Entry 6RO4 (electron microscopy, 3.50 A resolution); this record covers chains A and C of the 9 polymer chains in the assembly.

# Chain A
Molecule: General transcription and DNA repair factor IIH helicase subunit XPB
From: Homo sapiens
Notes: EC 3.6.4.12
UniProt: P19447 (ERCC3_HUMAN); residue numbers follow UniProt; this construct covers 1-782
Sequence (782 residues; row label = number of the first residue in the row):
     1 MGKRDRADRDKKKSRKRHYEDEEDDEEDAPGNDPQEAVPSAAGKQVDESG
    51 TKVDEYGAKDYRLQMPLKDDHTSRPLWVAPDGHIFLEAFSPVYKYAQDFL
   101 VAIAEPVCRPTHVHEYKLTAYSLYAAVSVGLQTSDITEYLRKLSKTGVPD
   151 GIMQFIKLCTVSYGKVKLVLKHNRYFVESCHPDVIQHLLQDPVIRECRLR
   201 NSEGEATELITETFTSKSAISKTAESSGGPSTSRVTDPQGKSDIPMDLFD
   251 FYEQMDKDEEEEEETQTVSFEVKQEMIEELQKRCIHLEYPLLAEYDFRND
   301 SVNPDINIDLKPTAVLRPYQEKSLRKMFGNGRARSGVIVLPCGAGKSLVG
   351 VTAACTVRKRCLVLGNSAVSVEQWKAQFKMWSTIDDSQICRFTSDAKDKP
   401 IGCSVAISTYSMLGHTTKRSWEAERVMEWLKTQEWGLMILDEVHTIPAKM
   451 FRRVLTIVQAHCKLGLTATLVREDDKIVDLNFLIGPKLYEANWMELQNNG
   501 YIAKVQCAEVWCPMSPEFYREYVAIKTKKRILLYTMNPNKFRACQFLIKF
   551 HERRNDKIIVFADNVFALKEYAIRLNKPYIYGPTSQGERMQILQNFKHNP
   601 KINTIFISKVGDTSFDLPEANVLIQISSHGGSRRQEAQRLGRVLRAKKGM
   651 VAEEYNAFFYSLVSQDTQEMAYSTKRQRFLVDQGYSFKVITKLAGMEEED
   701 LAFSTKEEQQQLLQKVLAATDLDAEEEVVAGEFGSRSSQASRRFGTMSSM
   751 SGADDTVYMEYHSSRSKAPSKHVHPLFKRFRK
Not modelled in the structure: 1-70, 200-265, 646-654, 721-782
Swiss-Prot annotation at these positions:
  - motif: Arg6 to His18 (Nuclear localization signal), Asp441 to His444 (DEVH box)
  - binding site (ATP): Leu340 to Ser347, Arg642, Arg645
  - modified residue (Phosphoserine): Ser686, Ser751
  - natural variant: Phe99 (F99S: In XP-B), Thr119 (T119P: In TTD2), Lys418 (K418Q: In a breast cancer sample)
  - mutagenesis: Lys346 (K346R: Dominant-negative effect on transcription and NER, induces chromatin collapse, probably has no ATPase activity. No transcriptional activity of the reconstituted TFIIH complex ...), Thr469 (T469A: Very low 3'-5' helicase activity, wild-type ATPase activity, opens damaged DNA, nearly wild-type NER activity in vivo, 50% decreased transcription in vitro), Gln638 (Q638A: Very low 3'-5' helicase activity, wild-type ATPase activity, wild-type damaged DNA removal, 80% decreased transcription (all in vitro)), Ser751 (S751A: Restores NER in XPB/ERCC3-defective cells, does not inhibit 5'-incision by ERCC1-XPF, wild-type transcription and helicase activities ...), Lys782 (Impairs protein folding)

# Chain C
Molecule: General transcription factor IIH subunit 4
From: Homo sapiens
UniProt: Q92759 (TF2H4_HUMAN); numbering as in UniProt (aligned over 1-462)
Sequence (462 residues; row label = number of the first residue in the row):
     1 MESTPSRGLNRVHLQCRNLQEFLGGLSPGVLDRLYGHPATCLAVFRELPS
    51 LAKNWVMRMLFLEQPLPQAAVALWVKKEFSKAQEESTGLLSGLRIWHTQL
   101 LPGGLQGLILNPIFRQNLRIALLGGGKAWSDDTSQLGPDKHARDVPSLDK
   151 YAEERWEVVLHFMVGSPSAAVSQDLAQLLSQAGLMKSTEPGEPPCITSAG
   201 FQFLLLDTPAQLWYFMLQYLQTAQSRGMDLVEILSFLFQLSFSTLGKDYS
   251 VEGMSDSLLNFLQHLREFGLVFQRKRKSRRYYPTRLAINLSSGVSGAGGT
   301 VHQPGFIVVETNYRLYAYTESELQIALIALFSEMLYRFPNMVVAQVTRES
   351 VQQAIASGITAQQIIHFLRTRAHPVMLKQTPVLPPTITDQIRLWELERDR
   401 LRFTEGVLYNQFLSQVDFELLLAHARELGVLVFENSAKRLMVVTPAGHSD
   451 VKRFWKRQKHSS
Not modelled in the structure: 1-17, 101-107, 126-144, 243-254, 290-306, 459-462

# Chain A / chain C interface
Pairs across the interface - 27 pairs, chain A then chain C:
  His71(A) with Asn340(C), hydrogen bond
  Trp77(A) with Tyr318(C), hydrophobic; Phe338(C), hydrophobic; Asn340(C); Met341(C), hydrophobic
  Asp81(A) with Tyr336(C)
  His83(A) with Tyr336(C)
  Phe85(A) with Tyr316(C), hydrophobic; Tyr336(C), hydrophobic; Phe338(C), hydrophobic
  Glu87(A) with Tyr318(C), hydrogen bond
  Phe89(A) with Tyr318(C); Val375(C), hydrophobic
  Cys108(A) with Asn312(C), hydrogen bond
  Pro110(A) with Glu310(C); Asn312(C)
  His112(A) with Glu310(C); Met376(C), hydrogen bond
  Val113(A) with Glu310(C), hydrogen bond (backbone-side chain); Tyr316(C), hydrophobic
  Glu115(A) with Arg314(C), salt bridge
  Trp511(A) with Leu393(C), hydrophobic
  Asp666(A) with Arg400(C), salt bridge
  Tyr685(A) with Thr311(C)
  Ser686(A) with Thr311(C); Thr386(C)
  Phe687(A) with Thr386(C), hydrogen bond (backbone-side chain)
Also at the interface, not in a pair above, chain A (23 interface residues in all): Ala79, Val681, Gly684, Lys688, Val689, Thr691
Also at the interface, not in a pair above, chain C (19 interface residues in all): Val308, Pro339, Asp389, Gln390

# Summary
The interface between chain A and chain C involves 23 residues on one side and 19 on the other; the contacts
include 6 hydrogen bonds and 2 salt bridges. Polar contacts include Glu115(A)-Arg314(C), Asp666(A)-Arg400(C)
and His71(A)-Asn340(C).
Chain A is General transcription and DNA repair factor IIH helicase subunit XPB and chain C is General
transcription factor IIH subunit 4, both from Homo sapiens; the structure, Structure of the core TFIIH-XPA-DNA
complex, was determined by electron microscopy.
